Entry 7ZNL (electron microscopy, 3.45 A resolution); this record covers chains I and M of the 28 polymer chains in the assembly.

Chain I:
Protein: THO complex subunit 1
From: Homo sapiens
UniProtKB: Q96FV9 (THOC1_HUMAN); residues 1-657 here = UniProt positions 1-657
Chain sequence (657 residues; each row starts with the number of its first residue):
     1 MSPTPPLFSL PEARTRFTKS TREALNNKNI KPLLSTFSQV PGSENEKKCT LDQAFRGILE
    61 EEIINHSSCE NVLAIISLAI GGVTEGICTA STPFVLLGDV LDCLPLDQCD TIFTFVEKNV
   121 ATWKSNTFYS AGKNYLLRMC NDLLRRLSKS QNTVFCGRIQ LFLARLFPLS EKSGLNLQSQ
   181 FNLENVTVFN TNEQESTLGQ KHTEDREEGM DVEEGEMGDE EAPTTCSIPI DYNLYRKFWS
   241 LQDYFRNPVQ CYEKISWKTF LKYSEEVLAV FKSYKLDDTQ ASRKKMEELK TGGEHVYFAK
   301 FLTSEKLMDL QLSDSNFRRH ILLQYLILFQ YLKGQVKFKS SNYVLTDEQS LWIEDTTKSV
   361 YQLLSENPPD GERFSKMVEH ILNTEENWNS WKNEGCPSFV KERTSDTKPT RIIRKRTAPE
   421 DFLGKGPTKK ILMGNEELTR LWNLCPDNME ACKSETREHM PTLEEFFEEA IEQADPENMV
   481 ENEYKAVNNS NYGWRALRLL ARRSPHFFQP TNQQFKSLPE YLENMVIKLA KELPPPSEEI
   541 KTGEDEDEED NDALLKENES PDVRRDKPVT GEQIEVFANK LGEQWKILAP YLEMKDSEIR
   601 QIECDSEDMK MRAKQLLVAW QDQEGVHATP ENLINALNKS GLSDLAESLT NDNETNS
Disordered / not traced: 1-9, 23-28, 39-43, 66-69, 85-90, 124-132, 168-226, 279-284, 290-295, 335-341, 393-417, 425-428, 446-457, 475-481, 529-657
UniProt features mapped onto this chain:
  - region: Lys-133 to Phe-167 (Dock domain)
  - motif: Arg-414 to Lys-430 (Nuclear localization signal)
  - modified residue: Met-1 (N-acetylmethionine), Ser-2 (Phosphoserine), Thr-4 (Phosphothreonine), Lys-133 (N6-acetyllysine), Lys-300 (N6-acetyllysine), Ser-537 (Phosphoserine), Thr-542 (Phosphothreonine), Ser-560 (Phosphoserine)
  - cross-link (Glycyl lysine isopeptide (Lys-Gly)): Lys-31 (interchain with G-Cter in SUMO2), Lys-408 (interchain with G-Cter in SUMO2), Lys-580 (interchain with G-Cter in SUMO2), Lys-595 (interchain with G-Cter in SUMO1)
  - natural variant: Leu-183 (L183V: In DFNA86)
  - mutagenesis: Leu-617 (L617P: Loss of ability to induce apoptosis. Interferes with normal response of SaOS-2 cells to radiation), Trp-620 (W620P/R: Loss of ability to induce apoptosis. Interferes with normal response of SaOS-2 cells to radiation)

Chain M:
Protein: THO complex subunit 5 homolog
From: Homo sapiens
UniProtKB: Q13769 (THOC5_HUMAN); residues 1-683 here = UniProt positions 1-683
Chain sequence (683 residues; numbered 1 to 683; the number before each row is that of its first residue):
     1 MSSESSKKRK PKVIRSDGAP AEGKRNRSDT EQEGKYYSEE AEVDLRDPGR DYELYKYTCQ
    61 ELQRLMAEIQ DLKSRGGKDV AIEIEERRIQ SCVHFMTLKK LNRLAHIRLK KGRDQTHEAK
   121 QKVDAYHLQL QNLLYEVMHL QKEITKCLEF KSKHEEIDLV SLEEFYKEAP PDISKAEVTM
   181 GDPHQQTLAR LDWELEQRKR LAEKYRECLS NKEKILKEIE VKKEYLSSLQ PRLNSIMQAS
   241 LPVQEYLFMP FDQAHKQYET ARHLPPPLYV LFVQATAYGQ ACDKTLSVAI EGSVDEAKAL
   301 FKPPEDSQDD ESDSDAEEEQ TTKRRRPTLG VQLDDKRKEM LKRHPLSVML DLKCKDDSVL
   361 HLTFYYLMNL NIMTVKAKVT TAMELITPIS AGDLLSPDSV LSCLYPGDHG KKTPNPANQY
   421 QFDKVGILTL SDYVLELGHP YLWVQKLGGL HFPKEQPQQT VIADHSLSAS HMETTMKLLK
   481 TRVQSRLALH KQFASLEHGI VPVTSDCQYL FPAKVVSRLV KWVTVAHEDY MELHFTKDIV
   541 DAGLAGDTNL YYMALIERGT AKLQAAVVLN PGYSSIPPVF QLCLNWKGEK TNSNDDNIRA
   601 MEGEVNVCYK ELCGPWPSHQ LLTNQLQRLC VLLDVYLETE SHDDSVEGPK EFPQEKMCLR
   661 LFRGPSRMKP FKYNHPQGFF SHR
Disordered / not traced: 1-49, 77-79, 152-157, 180-181, 241-242, 249-256, 300-333, 428-429, 458-469, 643-658
UniProt features mapped onto this chain:
  - motif: Lys-7 to Lys-10 (Nuclear localization signal)
  - modified residue: Ser-2 (N-acetylserine), Ser-5 (Phosphoserine), Ser-6 (Phosphoserine), Tyr-225 (Phosphotyrosine), Ser-307 (Phosphoserine), Ser-312 (Phosphoserine), Ser-314 (Phosphoserine), Thr-328 (Phosphothreonine)
  - cross-link: Lys-153 (Glycyl lysine isopeptide (Lys-Gly) (interchain with G-Cter in SUMO2))
  - natural variant: Thr-380 (T380K: In a breast cancer sample), Gly-499 (G499S: In a breast cancer sample)
  - mutagenesis: Tyr-225 (Y225F: Impairs mRNA binding, enhances CXCL12-dependent cell migration)

Interface between chain I and chain M:
Contacting residue pairs (22):
  Arg-145(I) / Arg-113(M)  hydrogen bond (backbone-side chain)
  Arg-145(I) / Lys-120(M)
  Arg-146(I) / Arg-113(M)
  Arg-146(I) / Lys-120(M)  hydrogen bond (backbone-side chain)
  Leu-147(I) / Lys-120(M)  hydrogen bond (backbone-side chain)
  Ser-148(I) / Lys-120(M)
  Ser-148(I) / Asp-124(M)
  Ser-150(I) / Asp-124(M)  hydrogen bond
  Ser-150(I) / His-127(M)
  Met-286(I) / Lys-146(M)
  Phe-298(I) / Gln-131(M)
  Phe-298(I) / Tyr-135(M)
  Leu-302(I) / Asn-132(M)
  Leu-302(I) / Tyr-135(M)  hydrophobic
  Leu-307(I) / Tyr-135(M)  hydrophobic
  Leu-310(I) / Tyr-135(M)
  Leu-310(I) / Glu-136(M)
  Leu-310(I) / His-139(M)  hydrogen bond (backbone-side chain)
  Gln-311(I) / Tyr-135(M)
  Ser-313(I) / His-139(M)  hydrogen bond
  Asp-314(I) / Tyr-135(M)  hydrogen bond
  Asp-314(I) / His-139(M)  salt bridge
Interface residues without a listed pair, chain I (19 interface residues in all): Gln-151, Lys-285, Leu-289, Val-296, Tyr-297, Ser-304
Interface residues without a listed pair, chain M (15 interface residues in all): Leu-128, Leu-134, Met-138, Thr-145, Glu-149

Overview:
The interface between chain I and chain M involves 19 residues on one side and 15 on the other; the contacts
include 7 hydrogen bonds and 1 salt bridge. Polar pairs include Asp-314(I)/His-139(M), Arg-145(I)/Arg-113(M)
and Arg-146(I)/Lys-120(M).
Here chain I is THO complex subunit 1 and chain M is THO complex subunit 5 homolog, both from Homo sapiens.
Entry 7ZNL (Structure of the human TREX core THO-UAP56 complex) was determined by electron microscopy.
